8JR1 - chains 2 and 3 of the 10 polymer chains in the assembly; structure by electron microscopy, 3.17 A resolution.

== Chain 2 (and 3) ==
Protein: ATP synthase subunit c
Source organism: Mycobacterium tuberculosis
Notes: chain 3 of this document is another copy of the same molecule, construct and numbering; everything in this record applies to it too
UniProt: A0A045H4W8 (A0A045H4W8_MYCTX); residues 1-81 here = UniProt positions 1-81
Amino-acid sequence (81 residues; each row starts with the number of its first residue):
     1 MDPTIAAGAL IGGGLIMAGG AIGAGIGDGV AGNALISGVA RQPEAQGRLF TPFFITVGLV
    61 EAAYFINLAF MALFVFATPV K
Small-molecule neighbours: tbaj-587 (UTI; (1S,2S)-1-(6-bromanyl-2-methoxy-quinolin-3-yl)-2-(2,6-dimethoxypyridin-4-yl)-4-(dimethylamino)-1-(2-fluoranyl-3-methoxy-phenyl)butan-2-ol): L59, A62, A63, I66, F70

== Interface between chain 2 and chain 3 ==
Contacting residue pairs (71; chain 2 residue first):
  P3(2) with T4(3); I5(3), hydrophobic
  A6(2) with I5(3), hydrophobic; V80(3), hydrophobic
  A7(2) with T4(3)
  L10(2) with I5(3); G8(3); A9(3); G12(3); F74(3)
  I11(2) with G8(3); L15(3)
  G14(2) with G12(3); L15(3); I16(3); F74(3)
  L15(2) with L15(3), hydrophobic
  M17(2) with I16(3), hydrophobic; N67(3), hydrogen bond (backbone-side chain); F70(3), hydrophobic
  A18(2) with L15(3); G19(3)
  A21(2) with G19(3); G20(3); G23(3); A63(3); N67(3)
  I22(2) with G19(3)
  G25(2) with G23(3); G27(3); V60(3); A63(3)
  I26(2) with G23(3); I26(3), hydrophobic
  D28(2) with L59(3); V60(3)
  G29(2) with V60(3)
  G32(2) with T56(3)
  N33(2) with V30(3), hydrogen bond (side chain-backbone); N33(3); A34(3)
  L35(2) with P52(3), hydrophobic
  I36(2) with A31(3); A34(3); L49(3), hydrophobic; F53(3), hydrophobic; T56(3)
  S37(2) with A34(3)
  V39(2) with R48(3), hydrogen bond (backbone-side chain); P52(3), hydrophobic
  A40(2) with G38(3); R48(3), hydrogen bond (backbone-side chain); L49(3), hydrophobic
  P43(2) with R48(3)
  Q46(2) with T51(3)
  F50(2) with I55(3), hydrophobic
  F53(2) with T56(3); L59(3), hydrophobic
  V57(2) with L59(3), hydrophobic
  Y64(2) with A63(3); I66(3); N67(3), hydrogen bond
  F65(2) with I66(3), hydrophobic
  L68(2) with F70(3), hydrophobic
  M71(2) with F70(3), hydrophobic; F74(3), hydrophobic
  V75(2) with F74(3), hydrophobic; P79(3), hydrophobic; V80(3)
  F76(2) with L73(3), hydrophobic; P79(3), hydrophobic
Interface residues without a listed pair, chain 2 (41 interface residues in all): D2, G13, A24, V30, R41, F54, E61, T78
Interface residues without a listed pair, chain 3 (41 interface residues in all): M1, I11, I22, L35, R41, Q42, K81

== Summary ==
The chain 2/chain 3 interface involves 41 residues from each chain, with 5 hydrogen bonds. Polar pairs include
M17(2)-N67(3), N33(2)-V30(3) and V39(2)-R48(3). Ligands of chain 2: tbaj-587.
Both chains are ATP synthase subunit c (Mycobacterium tuberculosis). Entry 8JR1 (Cryo-EM structure of
Mycobacterium tuberculosis ATP synthase Fo in complex with TBAJ-587) was determined by electron microscopy,
deposited together with 8J0S, 8J0T, 8J57, 8J58 and 8JR0.
